PDB entry 9C5A | electron microscopy, 4.20 A resolution (low resolution: residue-level contacts below are approximate; hydrogen-bond / salt-bridge calls are withheld) | chains C and b of the 8 polymer chains in the assembly

# Chain C
Molecule: ADP-ribosylation factor 1
From: Homo sapiens
Notes: EC 3.6.5.2
UniProt: P84077 (ARF1_HUMAN); residues 2-181 here = UniProt positions 2-181
Amino-acid sequence (182 residues; each row starts with the number of its first residue):
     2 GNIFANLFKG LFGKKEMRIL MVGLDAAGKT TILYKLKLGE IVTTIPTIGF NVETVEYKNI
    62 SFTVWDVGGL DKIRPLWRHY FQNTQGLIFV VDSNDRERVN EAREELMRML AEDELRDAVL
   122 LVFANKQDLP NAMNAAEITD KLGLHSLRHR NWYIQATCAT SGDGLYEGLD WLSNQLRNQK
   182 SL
Not modelled in the structure: 182-183
Sequence notes: engineered mutation Leu71 (Gln in P84077); expression tag (182-183)
Swiss-Prot annotation at these positions:
  - region: Asn3 to Lys16 (Important for the stable binding to the membranes)
  - binding site (GTP): Gly24 to Thr32, Asn126 to Asp129, Ala160
  - modified residue: Gly2 (N-acetylglycine)
  - lipidation: Gly2 (N-myristoyl glycine)
  - natural variant: Tyr35 (Y35H: In PVNH8), Arg99 (R99H: In PVNH8; uncertain significance), Lys127 (K127E: In PVNH8)
From the paper describing this entry:
  - self-association interface (contacts with another copy of this molecule): Leu39, Ile42, Val43, Thr44

# Chain b
Molecule: AP-3 complex subunit beta-1
From: Homo sapiens
UniProt: O00203 (AP3B1_HUMAN); residue numbers follow UniProt; this construct covers 1-677
Amino-acid sequence (684 residues; row label = number of the first residue in the row):
     1 MSSNSFPYNE QSGGGEATEL GQEATSTISP SGAFGLFSSD LKKNEDLKQM LESNKDSAKL
    61 DAMKRIVGMI AKGKNASELF PAVVKNVASK NIEIKKLVYV YLVRYAEEQQ DLALLSISTF
   121 QRALKDPNQL IRASALRVLS SIRVPIIVPI MMLAIKEASA DLSPYVRKNA AHAIQKLYSL
   181 DPEQKEMLIE VIEKLLKDKS TLVAGSVVMA FEEVCPDRID LIHKNYRKLC NLLVDVEEWG
   241 QVVIIHMLTR YARTQFVSPW KEGDELEDNG KNFYESDDDQ KEKTDKKKKP YTMDPDHRLL
   301 IRNTKPLLQS RNAAVVMAVA QLYWHISPKS EAGIISKSLV RLLRSNREVQ YIVLQNIATM
   361 SIQRKGMFEP YLKSFYVRST DPTMIKTLKL EILTNLANEA NISTLLREFQ TYVKSQDKQF
   421 AAATIQTIGR CATNILEVTD TCLNGLVCLL SNRDEIVVAE SVVVIKKLLQ MQPAQHGEII
   481 KHMAKLLDSI TVPVARASIL WLIGENCERV PKIAPDVLRK MAKSFTSEDD LVKLQILNLG
   541 AKLYLTNSKQ TKLLTQYILN LGKYDQNYDI RDRTRFIRQL IVPNVKSGAL SKYAKKIFLA
   601 QKPAPLLESP FKDRDHFQLG TLSHTLNIKA TGYLELSNWP EVAPDPSVRN VEVIELAKEW
   661 TPAGKAKQEN SAKKFYSGLE VLFQ
Not modelled in the structure: 1-39, 258-294, 428-618, 651-684
Sequence notes: expression tag (678-684)
Swiss-Prot annotation at these positions:
  - modified residue (Phosphoserine): Ser276, Ser609
  - natural variant: Leu390 to Gln410 (deletion: In HPS2), Leu580 (L580R: In HPS2)

# Chain C / chain b interface
Contacting residue pairs - 16 pairs, chain C then chain b:
  Lys36(C) with Lys125(b); Pro127(b)
  Glu41(C) with Arg122(b)
  Gln128(C) with Leu162(b)
  Ala157(C) with Leu162(b)
  Ser162(C) with Lys125(b); Arg132(b)
  Gly163(C) with Pro127(b); Arg132(b)
  Asp164(C) with Arg132(b); Asp161(b); Leu162(b); Ser163(b)
  Tyr167(C) with Pro127(b); Asn128(b)
  Glu168(C) with Gln129(b)
Also at the interface, not in a pair above, chain C (11 interface residues in all): Thr158, Thr161
Also at the interface, not in a pair above, chain b (11 interface residues in all): Asp126, Glu157

# Summary
Chain C and chain b each contribute 11 residues to their interface. Curated annotation (UniProt) lists 14
GTP-binding residues on chain C. The paper reports a self-association interface involving Leu39(C), Ile42(C)
and Val43(C) among others.
Here chain C is ADP-ribosylation factor 1 and chain b is AP-3 complex subunit beta-1, both from Homo sapiens.
Entry 9C5A (AP-3 Arf1 dimeric interface, focused refinement) was determined by electron microscopy, deposited
together with 9C58, 9C59, 9C5B and 9C5C.
